5B0Y - chains G and J of the 10 polymer chains in the assembly; structure by X-ray diffraction, 2.56 A resolution.

== Chain G ==
Molecule: Histone H2A type 1-B/E
Organism: Homo sapiens
UniProt: P04908 (H2A1B_HUMAN); residues 0-129 here correspond to UniProt positions 1-130 (UniProt number = residue number + 1)
Amino-acid sequence (133 residues; row label = number of the first residue in the row; numbers below 1 keep their minus sign (Gly-3 is residue -3)):
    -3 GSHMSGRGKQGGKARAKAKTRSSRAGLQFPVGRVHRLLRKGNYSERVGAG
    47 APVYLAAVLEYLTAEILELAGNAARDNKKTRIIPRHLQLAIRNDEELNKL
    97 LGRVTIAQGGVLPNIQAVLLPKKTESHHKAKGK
Not modelled in the structure: -3 to 14, 119-129
Construct notes: expression tag (-3 to -1)
Swiss-Prot annotation at these positions:
  - modified residue: Ser1 (N-acetylserine), Arg3 (Citrulline), Lys5 (N6-(2-hydroxyisobutyryl)lysine), Lys9 (N6-(2-hydroxyisobutyryl)lysine), Lys13 (N6-(beta-hydroxybutyryl)lysine), Lys36 (N6-(2-hydroxyisobutyryl)lysine), Lys74 (N6-(2-hydroxyisobutyryl)lysine), Lys75 (N6-(2-hydroxyisobutyryl)lysine), Lys95 (N6-(2-hydroxyisobutyryl)lysine), Gln104 (N5-methylglutamine), Lys118 (N6-(2-hydroxyisobutyryl)lysine), Lys119 (N6-crotonyllysine), Thr120 (Phosphothreonine), Lys125 (N6-crotonyllysine)
  - cross-link (Glycyl lysine isopeptide (Lys-Gly)): Lys13 (interchain with G-Cter in ubiquitin), Lys15 (interchain with G-Cter in ubiquitin), Lys119 (interchain with G-Cter in ubiquitin)

== Chain J ==
Molecule: 146-nt DNA strand
Organism: Homo sapiens
Sequence (146 nucleotides; numbered 147 to 292; the number before each row is that of its first residue):
   147 ATCAATATCCACCTGCAGATTCTACCAAAAGTGTATTTGGAAACTGCTCC
   197 ATCAAAAGGCATGTTCAGCTGAATTCAGCTGAACATGCCTTTTGATGGAG
   247 CAGTTTCCAAATACACTTTTGGTAGAATCTGCAGGTGGATATTGAT
Metal / ion sites: Mn2+ site 1: DG185, DG186; Mn2+ site 2 near DG217 (its only coordinating residue here); Mn2+ site 3 near DG267 (its only coordinating residue here); Mn2+ site 4 near DG280 (its only coordinating residue here)

== Interface between chain G and chain J ==
Contacting residue pairs - 10 pairs, chain G then chain J:
  Lys15(G) with DG177(J), phosphate contact; DT178(J), phosphate contact
  Thr16(G) with DG177(J), phosphate contact
  Arg17(G) with DG177(J), salt bridge to the phosphate
  Arg20(G) with DT178(J), salt bridge to the phosphate
  Gly28(G) with DG177(J), phosphate contact
  Arg29(G) with DA176(J), phosphate contact
  Arg32(G) with DA176(J), salt bridge to the phosphate
  Arg42(G) with DG185(J), hydrogen bond to the sugar
  Arg77(G) with DT166(J), hydrogen bond to the sugar
Other interface residues (no listed pair), chain G (11 interface residues in all): Glu41, Lys74
Other interface residues (no listed pair), chain J (7 interface residues in all): DA157, DA175

== Overview ==
11 residues of chain G and 7 residues of chain J are in contact, with 2 hydrogen bonds and 3 salt bridges.
Among the polar pairs are Arg42(G)-DG185(J), Arg77(G)-DT166(J) and Arg17(G)-DG177(J). DG185(J) and DG186(J)
coordinate Mn2+ site 1.
Chain G is Histone H2A type 1-B/E and chain J is a 146-nt DNA strand, both from Homo sapiens; the structure,
Crystal structure of the nucleosome containing histone H3 with the crotonylated lysine 122, was determined by
X-ray diffraction, deposited together with 5B0Z.
